7JL7 - chains A and B of the 5 polymer chains in the assembly; structure by X-ray diffraction, 2.05 A resolution.

== Chain A (and B) ==
Protein: Caspase 3, apoptosis-related cysteine protease a
From: Danio rerio
Notes: chain B of this document is another copy of the same molecule, construct and numbering; everything in this record applies to it too
UniProtKB: Q98UI8 (Q98UI8_DANRE); residue numbers follow UniProt; this construct covers 1-178
Chain sequence (178 residues; each row starts with the number of its first residue):
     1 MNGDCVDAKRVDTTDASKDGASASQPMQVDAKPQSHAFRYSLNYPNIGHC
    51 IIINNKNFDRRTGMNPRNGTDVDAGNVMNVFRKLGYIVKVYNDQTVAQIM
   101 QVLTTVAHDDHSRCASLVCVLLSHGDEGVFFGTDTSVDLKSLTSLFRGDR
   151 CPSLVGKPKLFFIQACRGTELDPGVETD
Disordered / not traced: 1-37 (chain B: 1-36, 178)
What the authors report for this chain:
  - binding site for ASP-GLU-VAL-ASP peptide: N68

== Interface between chain A and chain B ==
Contacting residue pairs (6; chain A residue first):
  G148(A) - V175(B)
  D149(A) - P173(B)
  V155(A) - V175(B)  hydrophobic
  E170(A) - K140(B)  salt bridge
  V175(A) - G148(B)
  T177(A) - V155(B)
Other interface residues (no listed pair), chain A (8 interface residues in all): P173, E176
Other interface residues (no listed pair), chain B (7 interface residues in all): D149, T177

== In short ==
Chain A and chain B form an interface of 8 and 7 residues respectively; the contacts include 1 salt bridge.
The salt-bridged pair is E170(A)-K140(B). From the paper: a binding site for ASP-GLU-VAL-ASP peptide at
N68(A).
Chain A and chain B are both Caspase 3, apoptosis-related cysteine protease a (Danio rerio); the structure,
Zebrafish Caspase N213T, was determined by X-ray diffraction.
